5WTY - chains B and D; structure by X-ray diffraction, 2.79 A resolution.

# Chain B
Molecule: Nucleolar protein 9
Organism: Saccharomyces cerevisiae S288c
Reference sequence: P47077 (NOP9_YEAST); residues 53-634 here = UniProt positions 53-634
Chain sequence (587 residues; row label = number of the first residue in the row):
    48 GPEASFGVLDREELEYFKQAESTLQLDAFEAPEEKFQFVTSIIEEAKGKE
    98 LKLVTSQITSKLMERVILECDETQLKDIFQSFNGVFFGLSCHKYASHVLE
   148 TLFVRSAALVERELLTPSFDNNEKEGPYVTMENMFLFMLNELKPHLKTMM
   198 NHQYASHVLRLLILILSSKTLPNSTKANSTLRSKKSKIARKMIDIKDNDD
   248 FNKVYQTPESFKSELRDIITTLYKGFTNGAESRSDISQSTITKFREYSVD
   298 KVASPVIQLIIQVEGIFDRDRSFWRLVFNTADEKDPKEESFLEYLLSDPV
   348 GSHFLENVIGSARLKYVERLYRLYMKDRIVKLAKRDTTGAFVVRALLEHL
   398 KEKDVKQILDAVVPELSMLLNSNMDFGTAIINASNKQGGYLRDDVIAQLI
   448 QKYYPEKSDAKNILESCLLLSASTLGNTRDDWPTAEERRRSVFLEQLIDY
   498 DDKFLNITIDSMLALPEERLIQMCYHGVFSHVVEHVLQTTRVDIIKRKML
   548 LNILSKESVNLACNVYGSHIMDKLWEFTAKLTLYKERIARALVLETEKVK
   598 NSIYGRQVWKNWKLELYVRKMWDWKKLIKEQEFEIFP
Disordered / not traced: 165-175, 221-248, 634
Differences from the reference sequence: expression tag (48-52)
What the authors report for this chain:
  - binding site for the 18-nt RNA strand: Arg-207, Ser-301, Gln-305, Arg-485, Ser-488, Glu-492, Ser-565, Asp-569, Gln-604, Asn-608
  - specificity-determining residues: Arg-207

# Chain D
Molecule: 18-nt RNA strand
Sequence (18 nucleotides; row label = number of the first residue in the row):
  1137 AAAGGAAUUGACGGAAGG
Disordered / not traced: 1137-1139, 1151-1154

# Chain B / chain D interface
Contacting residue pairs (57):
  Ser-107(B) / G1150(D)  hydrogen bond to the base
  Lys-108(B) / G1150(D)  base contact
  Glu-111(B) / G1150(D)  hydrogen bond to the base
  Lys-140(B) / G1150(D)  phosphate contact
  Tyr-141(B) / G1150(D)  phosphate contact
  Ser-143(B) / G1149(D)  hydrogen bond to the base
  His-144(B) / G1149(D)  hydrogen bond to the base
  His-144(B) / G1150(D)  stacking on the base
  Glu-147(B) / G1149(D)  hydrogen bond to the base
  Gln-200(B) / G1149(D)  sugar contact
  Tyr-201(B) / G1149(D)  phosphate contact
  Tyr-201(B) / G1150(D)  hydrogen bond to the phosphate
  His-204(B) / C1148(D)  base contact
  His-204(B) / G1149(D)  stacking on the base
  Arg-207(B) / C1148(D)  hydrogen bond to the base
  Lys-298(B) / A1147(D)  sugar contact
  Lys-298(B) / C1148(D)  sugar contact
  Pro-302(B) / A1147(D)  base contact
  Pro-302(B) / C1148(D)  base contact
  Gln-305(B) / A1147(D)  hydrogen bond to the base
  Pro-346(B) / G1146(D)  sugar contact
  Val-347(B) / A1147(D)  sugar contact
  Ser-349(B) / G1146(D)  base contact
  His-350(B) / G1146(D)  hydrogen bond to the base
  His-350(B) / A1147(D)  stacking on the base
  Glu-353(B) / G1146(D)  hydrogen bond to the base
  Thr-384(B) / G1146(D)  sugar contact
  Phe-388(B) / G1146(D)  stacking on the base
  Arg-391(B) / G1146(D)  base contact
  Pro-480(B) / A1143(D)  sugar contact
  Thr-481(B) / A1143(D)  sugar contact
  Thr-481(B) / U1144(D)  phosphate contact
  Ala-482(B) / A1143(D)  phosphate contact
  Ala-482(B) / U1144(D)  hydrogen bond to the phosphate
  Arg-485(B) / A1142(D)  hydrogen bond to the sugar
  Arg-485(B) / A1143(D)  hydrogen bond to the base
  Arg-486(B) / U1145(D)  sugar contact
  Ser-488(B) / A1142(D)  base contact
  Val-489(B) / A1142(D)  base contact
  Glu-492(B) / A1142(D)  hydrogen bond to the base
  Gly-524(B) / A1142(D)  sugar contact
  Val-525(B) / A1142(D)  base contact
  Ser-527(B) / G1141(D)  hydrogen bond to the base
  His-528(B) / G1141(D)  hydrogen bond to the base
  His-528(B) / A1142(D)  stacking on the base
  Glu-531(B) / G1141(D)  hydrogen bond to the base
  Val-562(B) / G1141(D)  phosphate contact
  Tyr-563(B) / G1141(D)  phosphate contact
  Tyr-563(B) / A1142(D)  hydrogen bond to the phosphate
  Ser-565(B) / G1140(D)  hydrogen bond to the base
  His-566(B) / G1140(D)  base contact
  His-566(B) / G1141(D)  stacking on the base
  Asp-569(B) / G1140(D)  hydrogen bond to the base
  Tyr-601(B) / G1140(D)  phosphate contact
  Tyr-601(B) / G1141(D)  hydrogen bond to the phosphate
  Gln-604(B) / G1140(D)  base contact
  Asn-608(B) / G1140(D)  base contact
Interface residues without a listed pair, chain B (48 interface residues in all): Gln-104, Val-299, Ser-301, Ile-600

# In short
Chain B and chain D form an interface of 48 and 11 residues respectively, with 21 hydrogen bonds and 6
aromatic stacking contacts. Among the polar pairs are Ser-107(B)/G1150(D), Glu-111(B)/G1150(D) and
Ser-143(B)/G1149(D). The paper reports a binding site for the 18-nt RNA strand at Arg-207(B), Ser-301(B) and
Gln-305(B) among others; the specificity determinant Arg-207(B).
Chain B is Nucleolar protein 9 (Saccharomyces cerevisiae S288c) and chain D is an 18-nt RNA strand; the
structure, Structure of Nop9 RNA complex, was determined by X-ray diffraction together with 5WTX from the same
study.
